Entry 9ITJ (electron microscopy, 2.84 A resolution); this record covers chains C and V of the 26 polymer chains in the assembly.

== Chain C ==
Protein: ATP synthase subunit alpha
Organism: Chloroflexus aurantiacus J-10-fl
Notes: EC 7.1.2.2
UniProt: A9WGS6 (ATPA_CHLAA); numbering as in UniProt (aligned over 1-522)
Amino-acid sequence (522 residues; each row starts with the number of its first residue):
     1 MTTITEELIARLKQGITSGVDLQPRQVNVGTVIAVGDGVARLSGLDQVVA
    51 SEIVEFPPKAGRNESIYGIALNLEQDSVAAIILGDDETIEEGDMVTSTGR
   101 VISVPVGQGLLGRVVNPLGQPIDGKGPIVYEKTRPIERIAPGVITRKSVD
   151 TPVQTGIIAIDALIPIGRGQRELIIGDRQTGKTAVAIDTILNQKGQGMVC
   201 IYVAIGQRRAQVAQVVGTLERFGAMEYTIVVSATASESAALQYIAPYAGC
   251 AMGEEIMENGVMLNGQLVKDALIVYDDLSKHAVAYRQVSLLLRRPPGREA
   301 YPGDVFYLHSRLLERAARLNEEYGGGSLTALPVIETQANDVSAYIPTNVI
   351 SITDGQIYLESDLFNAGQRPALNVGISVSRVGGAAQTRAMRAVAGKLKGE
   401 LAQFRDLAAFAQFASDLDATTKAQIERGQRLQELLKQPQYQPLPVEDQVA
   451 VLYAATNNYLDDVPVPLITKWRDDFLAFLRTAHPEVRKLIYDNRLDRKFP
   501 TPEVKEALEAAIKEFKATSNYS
Not modelled in the structure: 1-3, 522
Residues lining bound ligands: ATP (adenosine-5'-triphosphate): Arg-178, Gln-179, Thr-180, Gly-181, Lys-182, Thr-183, Ala-184, Gln-207, Glu-335, Phe-364, Arg-369, Pro-370, Gln-437, Pro-438, Gln-439
UniProt features mapped onto this chain:
  - binding site (ATP): Gly-176 to Thr-183
  - site: Ser-377 (Required for activity)

== Chain V ==
Protein: ATP synthase subunit b
Organism: Chloroflexus aurantiacus J-10-fl
UniProt: A9WGS8 (ATPF_CHLAA); residues 1-164 here = UniProt positions 1-164
Amino-acid sequence (164 residues; row label = number of the first residue in the row):
     1 MEALGINPTLFIAQLINFLLLIFILRALLYRPVMNLLNERTRRIEESVRD
    51 AEKVREQLANARRDYEAEIARARQEAAKIVAQAQERAKQQEAEIIAQARR
   101 EAERLKEEARAQAEQERIRMLSEAKSQIADLVTLTASRVLGAELQARGHD
   151 ALIAESLAALDRRN
Not modelled in the structure: 1-4, 159-164

== Interface between chain C and chain V ==
Contacting residue pairs - 20 pairs, chain C then chain V:
  Ile-4(C) / Arg-119(V)  hydrogen bond (backbone-side chain)
  Thr-5(C) / Arg-119(V)  hydrogen bond (side chain-backbone)
  Thr-5(C) / Ser-122(V)
  Leu-8(C) / Arg-119(V)
  Ile-9(C) / Lys-125(V)
  Ile-9(C) / Ser-126(V)
  Leu-12(C) / Asp-130(V)
  Lys-13(C) / Asp-130(V)
  Ile-16(C) / Leu-134(V)  hydrophobic
  Ile-16(C) / Arg-138(V)  hydrogen bond (backbone-side chain)
  Thr-17(C) / Arg-138(V)  hydrogen bond (backbone-side chain)
  Val-20(C) / Arg-138(V)  hydrogen bond (backbone-side chain)
  Leu-22(C) / Arg-138(V)
  Thr-481(C) / Val-80(V)
  Ala-482(C) / Ala-77(V)  hydrophobic
  Ala-482(C) / Val-80(V)
  Pro-484(C) / Val-80(V)
  Pro-484(C) / Gln-84(V)
  Glu-514(C) / Arg-73(V)
  Thr-518(C) / Gln-74(V)
Interface residues without a listed pair, chain C (17 interface residues in all): Glu-6, Asp-21
Interface residues without a listed pair, chain V (14 interface residues in all): Ala-81, Ala-129

== Overview ==
The interface between chain C and chain V involves 17 residues on one side and 14 on the other, with 5
hydrogen bonds. Among the polar pairs are Ile-4(C)/Arg-119(V), Thr-5(C)/Arg-119(V) and Ile-16(C)/Arg-138(V).
Chain C binds ATP. UniProt lists 8 ATP-binding residues on chain C.
Here chain C is ATP synthase subunit alpha and chain V is ATP synthase subunit b, both from Chloroflexus
aurantiacus J-10-fl. Entry 9ITJ (Chloroflexus aurantiacus ATP synthase, state 1) was determined by electron
microscopy (same publication as 9ITK, 9ITL, 9ITM, 9ITN, 9ITO, 9ITP and 11 further entries).
